PDB entry 8IV5 | electron microscopy, 3.77 A resolution | chains L and H of the 5 polymer chains in the assembly

== Chain L ==
Name: light chain of 8H12
From: Mus musculus
Sequence (107 residues; each row starts with the number of its first residue):
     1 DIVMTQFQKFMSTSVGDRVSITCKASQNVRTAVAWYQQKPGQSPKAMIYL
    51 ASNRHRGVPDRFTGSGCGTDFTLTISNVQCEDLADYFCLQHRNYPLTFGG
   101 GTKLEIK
Cystine bridges: Cys23-Cys88

== Chain H ==
Name: heavy chain of 8H12
From: Mus musculus
Sequence (119 residues; each row starts with the number of its first residue):
     1 EVKLEESGGGLVQPGGSMKLSCAASGFTFSDAWMDWVRQSPEKGLEWVAQ
    51 IRRKANNHATYYAESVKGRFTISRDDSKSSVYLQMNSLRAEDTGIYYCIR
   101 GMTYAMDFWGQGTSVTVSS
Disordered / not traced: 119
Cystine bridges: Cys22-Cys98

== Chain L / chain H interface ==
Pairs across the interface - 25 pairs, chain L then chain H:
  Tyr36(L) with Met102(H); Thr103(H); Asp107(H), hydrogen bond; Trp109(H), hydrophobic
  Gln38(L) with Gln39(H), hydrogen bond
  Gln42(L) with Tyr97(H); Gln111(H)
  Ser43(L) with Trp109(H); Gly110(H)
  Pro44(L) with Trp109(H)
  Ala46(L) with Asp107(H)
  Leu50(L) with Thr103(H)
  His55(L) with Tyr104(H); Ala105(H); Asp107(H)
  Leu89(L) with Met102(H), hydrophobic; Thr103(H)
  His91(L) with Thr103(H)
  Tyr94(L) with Trp47(H); Arg52(H), hydrogen bond; Tyr61(H), hydrophobic
  Leu96(L) with Trp47(H); Met102(H), hydrophobic
  Phe98(L) with Leu45(H); Glu46(H)
Also at the interface, not in a pair above, chain L (16 interface residues in all): Tyr49, Phe87, Pro95
Also at the interface, not in a pair above, chain H (17 interface residues in all): Val37, Gln50

== Summary ==
The interface between chain L and chain H involves 16 residues on one side and 17 on the other, with 3
hydrogen bonds. Among the polar pairs are Tyr36(L)-Asp107(H), Gln38(L)-Gln39(H) and Tyr94(L)-Arg52(H).
Here chain L is light chain of 8H12 and chain H is heavy chain of 8H12, both from Mus musculus. Entry 8IV5
(Cryo-EM structure of SARS-CoV-2 spike protein in complex with double nAbs 8H12 and 1C4 (local refinement))
was determined by electron microscopy (same publication as 8IV4 and 8IV8).
